7SSZ - chains A and D of the 8 polymer chains in the assembly; structure by electron microscopy, 3.25 A resolution.

Chain A (and D):
Name: Potassium voltage-gated channel subfamily A member 3, Green fluorescent protein fusion
Source organism: Homo sapiens
Notes: chain D of this document is another copy of the same molecule, construct and numbering; everything in this record applies to it too
Reference sequence: chimeric construct of P22001, P42212: residues 1-575 from P22001 (KCNA3_HUMAN) positions 1-575 (same numbers); residues 590-826 from P42212 positions 2-238 (UniProt number = residue number - 588)
Amino-acid sequence (856 residues; row label = number of the first residue in the row):
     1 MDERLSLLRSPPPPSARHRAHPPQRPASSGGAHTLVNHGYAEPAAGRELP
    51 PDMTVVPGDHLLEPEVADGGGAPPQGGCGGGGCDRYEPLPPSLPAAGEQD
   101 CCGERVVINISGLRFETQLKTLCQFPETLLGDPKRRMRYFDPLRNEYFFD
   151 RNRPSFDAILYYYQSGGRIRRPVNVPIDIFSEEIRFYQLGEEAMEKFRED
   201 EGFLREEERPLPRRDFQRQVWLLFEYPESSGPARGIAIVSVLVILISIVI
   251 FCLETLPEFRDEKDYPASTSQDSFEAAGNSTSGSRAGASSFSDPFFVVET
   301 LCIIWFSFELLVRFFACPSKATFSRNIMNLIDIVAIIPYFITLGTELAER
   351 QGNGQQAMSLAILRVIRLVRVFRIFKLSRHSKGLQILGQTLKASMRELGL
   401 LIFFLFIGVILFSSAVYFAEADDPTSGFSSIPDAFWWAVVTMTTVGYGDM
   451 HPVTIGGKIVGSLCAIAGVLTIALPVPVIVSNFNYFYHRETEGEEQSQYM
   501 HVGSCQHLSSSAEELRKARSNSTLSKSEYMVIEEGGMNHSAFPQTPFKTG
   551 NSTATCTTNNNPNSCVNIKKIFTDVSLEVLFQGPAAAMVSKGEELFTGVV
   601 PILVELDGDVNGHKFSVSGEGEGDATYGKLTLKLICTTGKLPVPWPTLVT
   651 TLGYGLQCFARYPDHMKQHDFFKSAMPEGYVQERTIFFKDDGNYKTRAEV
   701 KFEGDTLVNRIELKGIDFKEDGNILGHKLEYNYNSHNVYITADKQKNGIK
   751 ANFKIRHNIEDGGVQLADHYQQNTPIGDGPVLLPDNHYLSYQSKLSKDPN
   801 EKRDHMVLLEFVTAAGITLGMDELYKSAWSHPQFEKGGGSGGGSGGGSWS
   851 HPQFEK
Not modelled in the structure: 1-102, 270-286, 349-358, 492-856
Sequence notes: linker (576-589); conflict Leu634 (Phe46 in P42212), Leu652 (Phe64 in P42212), Gly653 (Ser65 in P42212), Leu656 (Val68 in P42212), Ala660 (Ser72 in P42212), Thr741 (Met153 in P42212), Ala751 (Val163 in P42212), Gly763 (Ser175 in P42212), Tyr791 (Thr203 in P42212), Lys794 (Ala206 in P42212), Leu819 (His231 in P42212); expression tag (827-856)
Swiss-Prot annotation at these positions:
  - modified residue: Tyr654 (Z: -2,3-didehydrotyrosine)
Metal / ion sites: K+ site 1: Thr444, Val445 (shared with 2 residues of chain B; 2 residues of chain C; Thr444(D), Val445(D) of chain D); K+ site 2: Thr444 (shared with 1 residue of chain B; 1 residue of chain C; Thr444(D) of chain D)
From the paper describing this entry:
  - conformationally variable residues (side-chain flip): Tyr447, Asp449
  - specificity-determining residues: Gly427, His451 (by similarity / conservation)

Interface between chain A and chain D:
Pairs across the interface (60):
  Ser111(A) with Glu116(D); Gln164(D)
  Gly112(A) with Arg114(D); Glu116(D)
  Arg144(A) with Arg105(D)
  Phe148(A) with Arg105(D); Glu116(D)
  Asp150(A) with Thr117(D), hydrogen bond; Gln118(D), hydrogen bond (side chain-backbone); Gln164(D)
  Arg151(A) with Gln164(D)
  Arg153(A) with Arg114(D); Phe115(D); Asp157(D), salt bridge
  Asn174(A) with Val173(D)
  Asp178(A) with Arg170(D), salt bridge
  Ile179(A) with Tyr161(D)
  Glu182(A) with Arg168(D), salt bridge
  Phe251(A) with Ser414(D)
  Cys252(A) with Pro432(D)
  Thr255(A) with Tyr417(D), hydrogen bond; Ile431(D)
  Leu256(A) with Pro432(D), hydrophobic
  Pro257(A) with Ser430(D)
  Arg364(A) with Asp422(D), salt bridge
  Arg367(A) with Phe418(D)
  Leu368(A) with Ser414(D); Phe418(D), hydrophobic
  Val371(A) with Ser414(D)
  Ile374(A) with Ile407(D), hydrophobic
  Ser381(A) with Phe403(D)
  Gly383(A) with Leu400(D); Phe404(D)
  Leu384(A) with Phe403(D), hydrophobic
  Leu387(A) with Leu474(D), hydrophobic
  Leu398(A) with Leu470(D), hydrophobic
  Leu405(A) with Ile466(D), hydrophobic
  Trp436(A) with His451(D); Lys458(D); Gly461(D); Ser462(D)
  Val439(A) with Ser462(D)
  Thr443(A) with Thr444(D)
  Thr444(A) with Thr444(D)
  Val445(A) with Thr441(D); Thr444(D); Val445(D); Gly446(D); Ala465(D), hydrophobic
  Tyr447(A) with Trp437(D), hydrogen bond; Thr441(D); Gly446(D); Tyr447(D); His451(D)
  Ile479(A) with Leu470(D), hydrophobic
  Val480(A) with Leu474(D), hydrophobic
  Phe483(A) with Leu474(D)
  Tyr487(A) with Arg396(D); Glu397(D), hydrogen bond; Leu400(D), hydrophobic
Other interface residues (no listed pair), chain A (44 interface residues in all): Asn109, Arg114, Asn152, Pro176, Phe375, Lys382, Leu401
Other interface residues (no listed pair), chain D (48 interface residues in all): Leu113, Thr121, Phe406, Leu411, Ala415, Ser429, Phe435, Pro452, Ala473

In short:
Chain A and chain D form an interface of 44 and 48 residues respectively, with 5 hydrogen bonds and 4 salt
bridges. Polar pairs include Arg153(A)-Asp157(D), Asp178(A)-Arg170(D) and Glu182(A)-Arg168(D). Thr444(A) and
Val445(A) form the K+ site 1. From the paper: specificity determinants Gly427(A) and His451(A); conformational
variability at Tyr447(A) and Asp449(A).
Chain A and chain D are both Potassium voltage-gated channel subfamily A member 3, Green fluorescent protein
fusion (Homo sapiens); the structure, Structure of human Kv1.3 with A0194009G09 nanobodies, was determined by
electron microscopy together with 8DFL, 7SSV, 7SSX and 7SSY from the same study.
